7SAU - chains B and C of the 7 polymer chains in the assembly; structure by electron microscopy, 3.00 A resolution.

[Chain B]
Protein: GldM
From: Schleiferia thermophila str. Yellowstone
Notes: fragment: C-terminal TEV cleavage site and TwinStrep Tag
UniProtKB: A0A085L0Z7 (A0A085L0Z7_9FLAO); numbering as in UniProt (aligned over 1-229)
Sequence (268 residues; numbered 1 to 268; the number before each row is that of its first residue):
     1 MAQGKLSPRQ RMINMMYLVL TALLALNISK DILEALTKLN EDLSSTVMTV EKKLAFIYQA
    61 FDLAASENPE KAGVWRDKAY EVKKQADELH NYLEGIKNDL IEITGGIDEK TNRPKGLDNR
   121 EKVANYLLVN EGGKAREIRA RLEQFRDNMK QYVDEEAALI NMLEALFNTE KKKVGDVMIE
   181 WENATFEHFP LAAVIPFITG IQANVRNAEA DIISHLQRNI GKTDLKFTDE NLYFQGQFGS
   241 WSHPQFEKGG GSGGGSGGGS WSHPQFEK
Not modelled in the structure: 1-4, 221-268
Construct notes: expression tag (230-268)

[Chain C]
Protein: Gliding motility protein GldL
From: Schleiferia thermophila str. Yellowstone
UniProtKB: A0A369A7G0 (A0A369A7G0_9FLAO); residue numbers follow UniProt; this construct covers 1-223
Sequence (223 residues; each row starts with the number of its first residue):
     1 MPLIDVNGKK FKNFLAKLYG FGASIVILGA MFKILHWTGA DLMLIIGLST EAVIFFFSAF
    61 EKPAPEYDWT LVYPELAGVE DLDSKNNALV PQGGTSLTQE LDNMLKEASI DEELIKSLGD
   121 GLRKFGDAAL KLNETIDAAE GTQKYTEQIT LAAKHMESLN ALYAVQLEGT ASQMELQNAL
   181 IEKLGSSIEN TEKLSTELSE LVTNMSALNK VYGGMLSAMG VSK
Not modelled in the structure: 1-5, 77-223

[Chain B / chain C interface]
Pairs across the interface - 10 pairs, chain B then chain C:
  R9(B) with Y19(C); E51(C), salt bridge; I54(C); F55(C)
  M12(B) with A23(C), hydrophobic; E51(C)
  M15(B) with I27(C), hydrophobic
  M16(B) with V26(C), hydrophobic; I27(C), hydrophobic
  L23(B) with I34(C), hydrophobic
Interface residues without a listed pair, chain B (7 interface residues in all): V19, L26
Interface residues without a listed pair, chain C (10 interface residues in all): A30, K33

[In short]
7 residues of chain B and 10 residues of chain C are in contact; the contacts include 1 salt bridge. The
salt-bridged pair is R9(B)-E51(C).
Here chain B is GldM and chain C is Gliding motility protein GldL, both from Schleiferia thermophila str.
Yellowstone. Entry 7SAU (Structure of GldLM, the proton-powered motor that drives Type IX protein secretion
and gliding motility in ...) was determined by electron microscopy (same publication as 7SAT, 7SAX, 7SAZ and
7SB2).
